6LCX - chains C and D of the 4 polymer chains in the assembly; structure by X-ray diffraction, 1.40 A resolution.

[Chain C]
Name: Hemoglobin subunit alpha
Organism: Homo sapiens
UniProt: P69905 (HBA_HUMAN); residues 1-141 here correspond to UniProt positions 2-142 (UniProt number = residue number + 1)
Chain sequence (141 residues; each row starts with the number of its first residue):
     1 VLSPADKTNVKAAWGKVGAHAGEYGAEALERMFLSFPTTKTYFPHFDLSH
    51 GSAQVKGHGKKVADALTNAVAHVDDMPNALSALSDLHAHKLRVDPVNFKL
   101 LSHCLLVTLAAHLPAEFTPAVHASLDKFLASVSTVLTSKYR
Residues lining bound ligands: protoporphyrin IX containing ni(II) (HNI): Met32, Thr39, Tyr42, Phe43, His45, Phe46, His58, Lys61, Val62, Ala65, Leu66, Leu83, Leu86, His87, Leu91, Val93, Asn97, Phe98, Leu101, Val132, Leu136
Swiss-Prot annotation at these positions:
  - binding site (O2): His58
  - binding site (heme b): His87
  - site: Thr8, Asn9 (Microbial infection: Cleavage), Lys11 (Not glycated), Ala13, Trp14 (Microbial infection: Cleavage), Tyr24, Gly25 (Microbial infection: Cleavage), Leu29, Glu30 (Microbial infection: Cleavage), His45, Phe46 (Microbial infection: Cleavage), Asp47, Leu48 (Microbial infection: Cleavage), Ser52, Ala53 (Microbial infection: Cleavage), Val55, Lys56 (Microbial infection: Cleavage), Lys56 (Not glycated), Gly59, Lys60 (Microbial infection: Cleavage), Lys60 (Not glycated), Lys90 (Not glycated), Leu91, Arg92 (Microbial infection: Cleavage), Lys99 (Not glycated), Leu106, Val107 (Microbial infection: Cleavage), Thr108, Leu109 (Microbial infection: Cleavage), Val121, His122 (Microbial infection: Cleavage), Ser133, Thr134 (Microbial infection: Cleavage)
  - modified residue: Ser3 (Phosphoserine), Lys7 (N6-succinyllysine), Thr8 (Phosphothreonine), Lys11 (N6-succinyllysine), Lys16 (N6-acetyllysine), Tyr24 (Phosphotyrosine), Ser35 (Phosphoserine), Lys40 (N6-succinyllysine), Ser49 (Phosphoserine), Ser102 (Phosphoserine), Thr108 (Phosphothreonine), Ser124 (Phosphoserine), Ser131 (Phosphoserine), Thr134 (Phosphothreonine), Thr137 (Phosphothreonine), Ser138 (Phosphoserine)
  - glycosylation (N-linked (Glc) (glycation) lysine): Lys7, Lys16, Lys40, Lys61

[Chain D]
Name: Hemoglobin subunit beta
Organism: Homo sapiens
UniProt: P68871 (HBB_HUMAN); residues 1-146 here correspond to UniProt positions 2-147 (UniProt number = residue number + 1)
Chain sequence (146 residues; row label = number of the first residue in the row):
     1 VHLTPEEKSAVTALWGKVNVDEVGGEALGRLLVVYPWTQRFFESFGDLST
    51 PDAVMGNPKVKAHGKKVLGAFSDGLAHLDNLKGTFATLSELHCDKLHVDP
   101 ENFRLLGNVLVCVLAHHFGKEFTPPVQAAYQKVVAGVANALAHKYH
Bound ions: protoporphyrin IX containing ni(II) Ni near His92 (its only coordinating residue here)
Residues lining bound ligands: protoporphyrin IX containing ni(II) (HNI): Leu31, Phe41, Phe42, His63, Lys66, Val67, Ala70, Phe71, Phe85, Leu88, Leu91, His92, Leu96, Val98, Asn102, Phe103, Leu106, Val137, Leu141
Swiss-Prot annotation at these positions:
  - binding site ((2R)-2,3-bisphosphoglycerate): Val1, His2, Lys82, His143
  - binding site (heme b): His63, His92
  - site: Glu7, Lys8 (Microbial infection: Cleavage), Gly25, Glu26 (Microbial infection: Cleavage), Gly29, Arg30 (Microbial infection: Cleavage), Tyr35, Pro36 (Microbial infection: Cleavage), Trp37, Thr38 (Microbial infection: Cleavage), Phe45, Gly46 (Microbial infection: Cleavage), Asp52, Ala53 (Microbial infection: Cleavage), Gly56, Asn57 (Microbial infection: Cleavage), Lys59 (Not glycated), Phe71, Ser72 (Microbial infection: Cleavage), Gly74, Leu75 (Microbial infection: Cleavage), Lys82 (Not glycated), Thr84, Phe85 (Microbial infection: Cleavage), His92, Cys93 (Microbial infection: Cleavage), Lys95 (Not glycated), Arg104, Leu105 (Microbial infection: Cleavage), Leu110, Val111 (Microbial infection: Cleavage), Gly119, Lys120 (Microbial infection: Cleavage), Phe122, Thr123 (Microbial infection: Cleavage), Ala128, Ala129 (Microbial infection: Cleavage) and 2 more in UniProt
  - modified residue: Val1 (N-acetylvaline), Ser9 (Phosphoserine), Thr12 (Phosphothreonine), Ser44 (Phosphoserine), Thr50 (Phosphothreonine), Lys59 (N6-acetyllysine), Lys82 (N6-acetyllysine), Thr87 (Phosphothreonine), Cys93 (S-nitrosocysteine), Lys144 (N6-acetyllysine)
  - glycosylation: Val1 (N-linked (Glc) (glycation) valine), Lys8 (N-linked (Glc) (glycation) lysine), Lys17 (N-linked (Glc) (glycation) lysine), Lys66 (N-linked (Glc) (glycation) lysine), Lys120 (N-linked (Glc) (glycation) lysine), Lys144 (N-linked (Glc) (glycation) lysine)

[How chain C and chain D interact]
Pairs across the interface (38):
  Glu30(C) with Pro124(D)
  Arg31(C) with Phe122(D), hydrogen bond (side chain-backbone); Thr123(D); Pro124(D); Gln127(D), hydrogen bond
  Leu34(C) with Pro124(D), hydrophobic; Pro125(D); Ala128(D)
  Ser35(C) with Gln127(D); Ala128(D); Gln131(D)
  Phe36(C) with Gln131(D)
  His103(C) with Asn108(D); Val111(D); Gln131(D), hydrogen bond
  Cys104(C) with Gln127(D)
  Val107(C) with Val111(D), hydrophobic; Ala115(D); Gln127(D)
  Ala110(C) with Cys112(D); Ala115(D); His116(D)
  Ala111(C) with Ala115(D); Gly119(D)
  Leu113(C) with His116(D)
  Pro114(C) with His116(D), hydrogen bond (backbone-side chain)
  Phe117(C) with Arg30(D), hydrogen bond (backbone-side chain); His116(D)
  Thr118(C) with Arg30(D)
  Pro119(C) with Arg30(D); Val33(D); Met55(D), hydrophobic
  His122(C) with Arg30(D), hydrogen bond; Val34(D); Cys112(D)
  Ala123(C) with Val34(D)
  Asp126(C) with Val34(D); Tyr35(D), hydrogen bond
Also at the interface, not in a pair above, chain C (20 interface residues in all): Leu106, Ala115
Also at the interface, not in a pair above, chain D (19 interface residues in all): Lys120

[In short]
20 residues of chain C and 19 residues of chain D are in contact, with 7 hydrogen bonds. Polar pairs include
Arg31(C)-Phe122(D), Arg31(C)-Gln127(D) and His103(C)-Gln131(D). Ligands of chain C: protoporphyrin IX
containing ni(II). Bound to chain D: protoporphyrin IX containing ni(II).
Here chain C is Hemoglobin subunit alpha and chain D is Hemoglobin subunit beta, both from Homo sapiens. Entry
6LCX (Crosslinked alpha(Ni)-beta(Ni) human hemoglobin A in the T quaternary structure at 95 K: Light) was
determined by X-ray diffraction (same publication as 6KA9, 6KAE, 6KAH, 6KAI, 6KAO, 6KAP and 11 further
entries).
